Entry 4ZMK (X-ray diffraction, 1.50 A resolution); this record covers chain A.

[Chain A]
Molecule: Telomere length regulator taz1
Organism: Schizosaccharomyces pombe (strain 972 / ATCC 24843)
Notes: fragment: Dimerization domain
UniProt: P79005 (TAZ1_SCHPO); residues 408-478 here = UniProt positions 408-478
Chain sequence (71 residues; numbered 408 to 478; the number before each row is that of its first residue):
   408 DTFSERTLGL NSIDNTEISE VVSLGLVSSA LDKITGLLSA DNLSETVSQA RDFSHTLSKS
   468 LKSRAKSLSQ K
Reported in the primary citation:
  - interface hot spots (mutagenesis) - L431R, V434W, L445R: abolished binding to Telomere length regulator taz1 (chain A)
  - interface hot spots (mutagenesis) - L438W: decreased binding to Telomere length regulator taz1 (chain A)
  - self-association interface (contacts with another copy of this molecule): Leu431, Val434, Leu438, Leu445
  - mutagenesis - L445R (10-fold): decreased binding to telomeric DNA
  - mutagenesis - L431R, L445R: abolished localization to telomere

[In short]
The paper reports that L431R, V434W and L445R abolish binding to Telomere length regulator taz1 (chain A); a
self-association interface involving Leu431, Val434 and Leu438 among others.
Chain A is Telomere length regulator taz1 (Schizosaccharomyces pombe (strain 972 / ATCC 24843)); the
structure, Crystal structure of the dimerization domain of S. pombe Taz1, was determined by X-ray diffraction
together with 4ZMI from the same study.
